8J5R - chains C and D of the 4 polymer chains in the assembly; structure by electron microscopy, 3.28 A resolution.

== Chain C ==
Molecule: Putative peptide transport permease protein Rv1282c
Organism: Mycobacterium tuberculosis (strain ATCC 25618 / H37Rv)
UniProtKB: P9WFZ9 (Y1282_MYCTU); residue numbers follow UniProt; this construct covers 1-291
Amino-acid sequence (291 residues; each row starts with the number of its first residue):
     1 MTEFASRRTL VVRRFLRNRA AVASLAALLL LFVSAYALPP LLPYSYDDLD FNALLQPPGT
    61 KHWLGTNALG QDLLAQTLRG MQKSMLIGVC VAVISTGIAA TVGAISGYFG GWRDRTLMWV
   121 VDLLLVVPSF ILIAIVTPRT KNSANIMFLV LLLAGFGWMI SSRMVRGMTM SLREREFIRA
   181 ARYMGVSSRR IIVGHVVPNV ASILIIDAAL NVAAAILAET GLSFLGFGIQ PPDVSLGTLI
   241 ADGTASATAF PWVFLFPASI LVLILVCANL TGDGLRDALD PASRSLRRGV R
Disordered / not traced: 1-7, 281-291

== Chain D ==
Molecule: Uncharacterized ABC transporter ATP-binding protein Rv1281c
Organism: Mycobacterium tuberculosis (strain ATCC 25618 / H37Rv)
UniProtKB: P9WQJ5 (Y1281_MYCTU); residue numbers follow UniProt; this construct covers 1-612
Amino-acid sequence (612 residues; each row starts with the number of its first residue):
     1 MSPLLEVTDL AVTFRTDGDP VTAVRGISYR VEPGEVVAMV GESGSGKSAA AMAVVGLLPE
    61 YAQVRGSVRL QGTELLGLAD NAMSRFRGKA IGTVFQDPMS ALTPVYTVGD QIAEAIEVHQ
   121 PRVGKKAARR RAVELLDLVG ISQPQRRSRA FPHELSGGER QRVVIAIAIA NDPDLLICDE
   181 PTTALDVTVQ AQILDVLKAA RDVTGAGVLI ITHDLGVVAE FADRALVMYA GRVVESAGVN
   241 DLYRDRRMPY TVGLLGSVPR LDAAQGTRLV PIPGAPPSLA GLAPGCPFAP RCPLVIDECL
   301 TAEPELLDVA TDHRAACIRT ELVTGRSAAD IYRVKTEARP AALGDASVVV RVRHLVKTYR
   361 LAKGVVLRRA IGEVRAVDGI SLELRQGRTL GIVGESGSGK STTLHEILEL AAPQSGSIEV
   421 LGTDVATLGT AERRSLRRDI QVVFQDPVAS LDPRLPVFDL IAEPLQANGF GKNETHARVA
   481 ELLDIVGLRH GDASRYPAEF SGGQKQRIGI ARALALQPKI LALDEPVSAL DVSIQAGIIN
   541 LLLDLQEQFG LSYLFVSHDL SVVKHLAHQV AVMLAGTVVE QGDSEEVFGN PKHEYTRRLL
   601 GAVPQPDPAR RG
Disordered / not traced: 610-612
Swiss-Prot annotation at these positions:
  - binding site (ATP): S43, G44, S45, G46, K47, S48, A49, Y61, Q96, R147, G158, E159, H213, S396, G397, S398, G399, K400, S401, T402 and 5 more in UniProt
  - binding site ([4Fe-4S] cluster): C286, C292, C299, C317
  - mutagenesis: C286 (C286S: Shows a significant reduction in the proportion of OppD in the Opp complex. Strong decrease in ATPase activity), C292 (C292S: Shows a significant reduction in the proportion of OppD in the Opp complex. Strong decrease in ATPase activity), C299 (C299S: Shows a significant reduction in the proportion of OppD in the Opp complex. Strong decrease in ATPase activity), C317 (C317S: Does not affect Opp complex assembly. Small decrease in ATPase activity)
Ion coordination: 4Fe-4S cluster Fe: C286, C292, C299, C317
Small-molecule neighbours: 4Fe-4S cluster (SF4): M248, P249, C286, F288, A289, C292, L294, V295, C299, P304, A316, C317, I318, R319

== Chain C / chain D interface ==
Residue-residue contacts (27; chain C residue first):
  E176(C) - A449(D)
  E176(C) - S450(D)
  F177(C) - A449(D)  hydrogen bond (backbone-backbone)
  F177(C) - L451(D)
  F177(C) - P453(D)
  R179(C) - H405(D)
  R179(C) - F444(D)
  A180(C) - F444(D)  hydrophobic
  A180(C) - R512(D)
  A181(C) - E463(D)
  Y183(C) - H405(D)
  Y183(C) - L408(D)
  Y183(C) - R437(D)
  Y183(C) - V442(D)  hydrophobic
  Y183(C) - F444(D)  hydrophobic
  M184(C) - E463(D)
  M184(C) - P464(D)  hydrophobic
  M184(C) - N468(D)
  G185(C) - R434(D)
  G185(C) - A467(D)
  V186(C) - E463(D)
  V186(C) - A467(D)  hydrophobic
  H195(C) - D452(D)  salt bridge
  H195(C) - E463(D)  salt bridge
  P198(C) - R454(D)
  N199(C) - D452(D)
  N199(C) - R454(D)
Other interface residues (no listed pair), chain C (15 interface residues in all): R175, R182, G194
Other interface residues (no listed pair), chain D (19 interface residues in all): E409, Q441

== Overview ==
15 residues of chain C and 19 residues of chain D are in contact, with 1 hydrogen bond and 2 salt bridges.
Among the polar pairs are H195(C)-D452(D), H195(C)-E463(D) and F177(C)-A449(D). Ligands of chain D: 4Fe-4S
cluster.
Here chain C is Putative peptide transport permease protein Rv1282c and chain D is Uncharacterized ABC
transporter ATP-binding protein Rv1281c, both from Mycobacterium tuberculosis (strain ATCC 25618 / H37Rv).
Entry 8J5R (Cryo-EM structure of Mycobacterium tuberculosis OppABCD in the resting state) was determined by
electron microscopy, deposited together with 8J5Q, 8J5S, 8J5T and 8J5U.
